3E3Y - chains A and E of the 4 polymer chains in the assembly; structure by X-ray diffraction, 2.13 A resolution.

Chain A:
Protein: Type-2 restriction enzyme HindII
From: Haemophilus influenzae
Notes: EC 3.1.21.4
UniProt: P44413 (T2D2_HAEIN); residues 2-258 here = UniProt positions 2-258
Chain sequence (257 residues; row label = number of the first residue in the row):
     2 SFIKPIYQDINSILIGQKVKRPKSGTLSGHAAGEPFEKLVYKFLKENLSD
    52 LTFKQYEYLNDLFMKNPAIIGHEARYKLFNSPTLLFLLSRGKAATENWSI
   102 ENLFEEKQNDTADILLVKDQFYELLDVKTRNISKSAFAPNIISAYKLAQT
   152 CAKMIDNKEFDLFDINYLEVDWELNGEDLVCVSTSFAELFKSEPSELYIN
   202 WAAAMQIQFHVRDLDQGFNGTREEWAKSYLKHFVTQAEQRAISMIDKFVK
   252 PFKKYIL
Not modelled in the structure: 23-36, 109
Sequence notes: conflict Asn67 (Lys in P44413); engineered mutation Phe138 (Gln in P44413)
Bound ions: Ca2+: Asp114, Asp127, Val128 (shared with 2 residues of chain F); Na+ site 1: Asp114 (shared with 2 residues of chain F); Na+ site 2: Asp127, Ile142 (shared with 1 residue of chain F)

Chain E:
Molecule: 14-nt DNA strand
Sequence (14 nucleotides; row label = number of the first residue in the row):
     1 GCCGGTTAACCGGC
Bound ions: Ca2+: DA8, DA9 (shared with 3 residues of chain B); Na+: DA8 (shared with 2 residues of chain B)

Chain A / chain E interface:
Residue-residue contacts - 20 pairs, chain A then chain E:
  Arg91(A) with DG12(E), phosphate contact
  Gly92(A) with DG12(E), hydrogen bond to the phosphate; DG13(E), phosphate contact
  Lys93(A) with DG13(E), hydrogen bond to the phosphate; DC14(E), salt bridge to the phosphate
  Ala95(A) with DG12(E), phosphate contact
  Lys108(A) with DC11(E), phosphate contact; DG12(E), salt bridge to the phosphate
  Phe138(A) with DG4(E), base contact; DG5(E), base contact
  Tyr199(A) with DC3(E), sugar contact; DG4(E), hydrogen bond to the phosphate
  Asn201(A) with DG4(E), sugar contact; DG5(E), hydrogen bond to the base
  Ala203(A) with DG5(E), phosphate contact; DT6(E), base contact
  Ala204(A) with DG5(E), base contact; DT6(E), base contact
  Gln209(A) with DG5(E), hydrogen bond to the base
  Arg241(A) with DG5(E), salt bridge to the phosphate
Interface residues without a listed pair, chain A (15 interface residues in all): Tyr77, Asn110, Phe249

In short:
Chain A and chain E form an interface of 15 and 8 residues respectively; the contacts include 5 hydrogen bonds
and 3 salt bridges. Among the polar pairs are Asn201(A)-DG5(E), Gln209(A)-DG5(E) and Gly92(A)-DG12(E).
Asp114(A), Asp127(A) and Val128(A) form the Ca2+ site.
Chain A is Type-2 restriction enzyme HindII (Haemophilus influenzae) and chain E is a 14-nt DNA strand; the
structure, Q138F HincII bound to GTTAAC and cocrystallized with 5 mM Ca2+, was determined by X-ray diffraction
together with 3E40, 3E41, 3E42, 3E43, 3E44 and 3E45 from the same study.
